Entry 4AQ5 (electron microscopy, 6.20 A resolution (low resolution: residue-level contacts below are approximate; hydrogen-bond / salt-bridge calls are withheld)); this record covers chains B and C of the 5 polymer chains in the assembly.

# Chain B
Protein: Acetylcholine receptor beta subunit
Organism: Torpedo marmorata
UniProtKB: Q6S3I0 (Q6S3I0_TORMA); residues -23 to 469 here correspond to UniProt positions 1-493 (UniProt number = residue number + 24)
Chain sequence (493 residues; each row starts with the number of its first residue; numbers below 1 keep their minus sign (Met-23 is residue -23)):
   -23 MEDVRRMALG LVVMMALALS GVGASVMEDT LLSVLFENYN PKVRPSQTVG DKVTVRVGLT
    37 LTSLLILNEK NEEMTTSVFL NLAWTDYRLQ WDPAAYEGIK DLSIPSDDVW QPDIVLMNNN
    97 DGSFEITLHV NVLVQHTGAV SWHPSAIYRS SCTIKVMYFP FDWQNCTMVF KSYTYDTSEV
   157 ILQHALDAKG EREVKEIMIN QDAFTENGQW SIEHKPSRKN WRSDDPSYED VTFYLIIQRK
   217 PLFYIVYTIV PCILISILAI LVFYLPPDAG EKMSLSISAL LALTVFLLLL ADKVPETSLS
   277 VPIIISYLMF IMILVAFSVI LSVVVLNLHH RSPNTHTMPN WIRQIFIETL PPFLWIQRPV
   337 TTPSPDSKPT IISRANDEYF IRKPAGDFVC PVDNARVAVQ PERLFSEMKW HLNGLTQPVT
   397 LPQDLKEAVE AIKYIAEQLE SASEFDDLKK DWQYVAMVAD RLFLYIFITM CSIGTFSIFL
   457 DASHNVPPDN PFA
Disordered / not traced: -23 to 0, 165-173, 313-402
Disulfides: Cys128-Cys142

# Chain C
Protein: Acetylcholine receptor delta subunit
Organism: Torpedo marmorata
UniProtKB: Q6S3H8 (Q6S3H8_TORMA); residues -20 to 501 here correspond to UniProt positions 1-522 (UniProt number = residue number + 21)
Chain sequence (522 residues; each row starts with the number of its first residue; numbers below 1 keep their minus sign (Met-20 is residue -20)):
   -20 MGNIHFVYLL ISCLYYSGCS GVNEEERLIN DLLIVNKYNK HVRPVKHNNE VVNIALSLTL
    40 SNLISLKETD ETLTTNVWMD HAWYDHRLTW NASEYSDISI LRLRPELIWI PDIVLQNNND
   100 GQYNVAYFCN VLVRPNGYVT WLPPAIFRSS CPINVLYFPF DWQNCSLKFT ALNYNANEIS
   160 MDLMTDTIDG KDYPIEWIII DPEAFTENGE WEIIHKPAKK NIYGDKFPNG TNYQDVTFYL
   220 IIRRKPLFYV INFITPCVLI SFLAALAFYL PAESGEKMST AICVLLAQAV FLLLTSQRLP
   280 ETALAVPLIG KYLMFIMSLV TGVVVNCGIV LNFHFRTPST HVLSTRVKQI FLEKLPRILH
   340 MSRVDEIEQP DWQNDLKLRR SSSVGYISKA QEYFNIKSRS ELMFEKQSER HGLVPRVTPR
   400 IGFGNNNENI AASDQLHDEI KSGIDSTNYI VKQIKEKNAY DEEVGNWNLV GQTIDRLSMF
   460 IITPVMVLGT IFIFVMGNFN RPPAKPFEGD PFDYSSDHPR CA
Disordered / not traced: -20 to 0, 163-177, 321-420, 486-501
Disulfides: Cys130-Cys144

# Chain B / chain C interface
Pairs across the interface - 35 pairs, chain B then chain C:
  Leu41(B) - Asp49(C)
  Leu41(B) - Thr51(C)
  Leu41(B) - Asp99(C)
  Leu41(B) - Ser129(C)
  Ser53(B) - Asp99(C)
  Gly74(B) - Asn27(C)
  Ile75(B) - Asn27(C)
  Ser79(B) - Arg22(C)
  Ser79(B) - Asn152(C)
  Ser79(B) - Tyr153(C)
  Ser79(B) - Glu157(C)
  Ile80(B) - Arg22(C)
  Pro81(B) - Arg22(C)
  Ile102(B) - Asn98(C)
  Asn107(B) - Asp91(C)
  Asn107(B) - Asn152(C)
  Ile123(B) - Asp99(C)
  Asn183(B) - Thr48(C)
  Asn183(B) - Glu50(C)
  Tyr220(B) - Pro279(C)
  Tyr220(B) - Ala282(C)
  Tyr240(B) - Asn311(C)
  Asp244(B) - Phe314(C)
  Ser250(B) - Ser258(C)
  Leu251(B) - Ser258(C)
  Leu251(B) - Ile261(C)
  Ser254(B) - Ile261(C)
  Ser254(B) - Leu265(C)
  Ala255(B) - Leu265(C)
  Ala258(B) - Leu265(C)
  Leu265(B) - Leu272(C)
  Lys409(B) - Ile423(C)
  Lys409(B) - Thr426(C)
  Glu413(B) - Thr426(C)
  Glu416(B) - Ile433(C)
Interface residues without a listed pair, chain B (33 interface residues in all): Asp77, Leu78, Val108, Leu109, Glu182, Leu237, Ala245, Phe262, Val405, Glu406
Interface residues without a listed pair, chain C (34 interface residues in all): His20, Gln101, Ile132, Asn133, Asn154, Val269, Leu283, Leu310, Arg315, Thr316

# In short
Chain B and chain C form an interface of 33 and 34 residues respectively.
Here chain B is Acetylcholine receptor beta subunit and chain C is Acetylcholine receptor delta subunit, both
from Torpedo marmorata. Entry 4AQ5 (Gating movement in acetylcholine receptor analysed by time-resolved
electron cryo-microscopy (closed class)) was determined by electron microscopy, deposited together with 4AQ9.
